Entry 1QN5 (X-ray diffraction, 1.93 A resolution); this record covers chains A and D of the 3 polymer chains in the assembly.

[Chain A]
Protein: Transcription initiation factor tfiid-1
Source organism: Arabidopsis thaliana
UniProtKB: P28147 (TF21_ARATH); numbering as in UniProt (aligned over 1-200)
Chain sequence (200 residues; numbered 1 to 200; the number before each row is that of its first residue):
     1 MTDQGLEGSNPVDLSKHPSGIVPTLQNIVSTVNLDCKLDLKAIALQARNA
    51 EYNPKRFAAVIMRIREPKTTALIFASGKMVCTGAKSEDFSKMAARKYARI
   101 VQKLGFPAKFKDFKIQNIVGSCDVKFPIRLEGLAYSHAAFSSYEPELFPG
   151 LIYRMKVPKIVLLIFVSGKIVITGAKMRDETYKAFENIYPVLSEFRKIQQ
Disordered / not traced: 1-15, 199-200
Swiss-Prot annotation at these positions:
  - modified residue: Thr2 (N-acetylthreonine)
What the authors report for this chain:
  - binding site for the 14-nt DNA strand: Val29, Leu72, Val80, Thr82
  - specificity-determining residues: Val29, Val119, Leu163 (proposed by the authors, not directly observed)

[Chain D]
Molecule: 14-nt DNA strand
Sequence (14 nucleotides; each row starts with the number of its first residue):
   215 TGCCCTCTTATAGC

[How chain A and chain D interact]
Contacting residue pairs - 34 pairs, chain A then chain D:
  Gln26(A) with DT223(D), sugar contact; DA224(D), sugar contact
  Asn27(A) with DT222(D), hydrogen bond to the base; DT223(D), hydrogen bond to the base
  Val29(A) with DT222(D), base contact
  Arg56(A) with DC219(D), hydrogen bond to the phosphate; DT220(D), salt bridge to the phosphate
  Phe57(A) with DC219(D), base contact; DT220(D), sugar contact
  Ile61(A) with DT220(D), phosphate contact; DC221(D), phosphate contact
  Arg63(A) with DC221(D), hydrogen bond to the phosphate; DT222(D), salt bridge to the phosphate
  Thr70(A) with DC221(D), phosphate contact; DT222(D), hydrogen bond to the phosphate
  Leu72(A) with DT220(D), base contact
  Thr82(A) with DC221(D), base contact; DT222(D), hydrogen bond to the sugar
  Gly83(A) with DT222(D), phosphate contact
  Lys85(A) with DT223(D), phosphate contact
  Val119(A) with DT223(D), base contact; DA224(D), base contact
  Ser121(A) with DA224(D), sugar contact
  Phe148(A) with DT225(D), base contact; DA226(D), base contact
  Pro149(A) with DA226(D), base contact; DG227(D), sugar contact
  Phe165(A) with DT225(D), base contact; DA226(D), sugar contact
  Ser167(A) with DA226(D), hydrogen bond to the phosphate
  Lys169(A) with DT225(D), salt bridge to the phosphate; DA226(D), phosphate contact
  Val171(A) with DA224(D), base contact; DT225(D), sugar contact
Interface residues without a listed pair, chain A (22 interface residues in all): Lys68, Leu163

[Overview]
The interface between chain A and chain D involves 22 residues on one side and 9 on the other, with 7 hydrogen
bonds and 3 salt bridges. Among the polar pairs are Asn27(A)-DT222(D), Asn27(A)-DT223(D) and
Thr82(A)-DT222(D). The paper reports a binding site for the 14-nt DNA strand at Val29(A), Leu72(A) and
Val80(A) among others; specificity determinants Val29(A), Val119(A) and Leu163(A).
Chain A is Transcription initiation factor tfiid-1 (Arabidopsis thaliana) and chain D is a 14-nt DNA strand;
the structure, Crystal structure of the G(-26) Adenovirus major late promoter TATA box variant bound to
wild-type TBP ..., was determined by X-ray diffraction, deposited together with 1QN3, 1QN4, 1QN6, 1QN7, 1QN8,
1QN9 and 4 further entries.
